6DTI - chains A and L of the 23 polymer chains in the assembly; structure by X-ray diffraction, 3.54 A resolution.

[Chain A]
Molecule: 16s rRNA
From: Thermus thermophilus HB8
Sequence (1507 nucleotides; numbered 5 to 1512; 1 number in that range is skipped by the numbering (no residue carries it; nothing is unmodelled there); the number before each row is that of its first residue):
     5 UGGAGAGUUU GAUCCUGGCU CAGGGUGAAC GCUGGCGGCG UGCCUAAGAC AUGCAAGUCG
    65 UGCGGGCCGC GGGGUUUUAC UCCGUGGUCA GCGGCGGACG GGUGAGUAAC GCGUGGGUGA
   125 CCUACCCGGA AGAGGGGGAC AACCCGGGGA AACUCGGGCU AAUCCCCCAU GUGGACCCGC
   185 CCCUU
   191 GGGGUGUGUC CAAAGGGCUU UGCCCGCUUC CGGAUGGGCC CGCGUCCCAU CAGCUAGUUG
   251 GUGGGGUAAU GGCCCACCAA GGCGACGACG GGUAGCCGGU CUGAGAGGAU GGCCGGCCAC
   311 AGGGGCACUG AGACACGGGC CCCACUCCUA CGGGAGGCAG CAGUUAGGAA UCUUCCGCAA
   371 UGGGCGCAAG CCUGACGGAG CGACGCCGCU UGGAGGAAGA AGCCCUUCGG GGUGUAAACU
   431 CCUGAACCCG GGACGAAACC CCCGACGAGG GGACUGACGG UACCGGGGUA AUAGCGCCGG
   491 CCAACUCCGU GCCAGCAGCC GCGGUAAUAC GGAGGGCGCG AGCGUUACCC GGAUUCACUG
   551 GGCGUAAAGG GCGUGUAGGC GGCCUGGGGC GUCCCAUGUG AAAGACCACG GCUCAACCGU
   611 GGGGGAGCGU GGGAUACGCU CAGGCUAGAC GGUGGGAGAG GGUGGUGGAA UUCCCGGAGU
   671 AGCGGUGAAA UGCGCAGAUA CCGGGAGGAA CGCCGAUGGC GAAGGCAGCC ACCUGGUCCA
   731 CCCGUGACGC UGAGGCGCGA AAGCGUGGGG AGCAAACCGG AUUAGAUACC CGGGUAGUCC
   791 ACGCCCUAAA CGAUGCGCGC UAGGUCUCUG GGUCUCCUGG GGGCCGAAGC UAACGCGUUA
   851 AGCGCGCCGC CUGGGGAGUA CGGCCGCAAG GCUGAAACUC AAAGGAAUUG ACGGGGGCCC
   911 GCACAAGCGG UGGAGCAUGU GGUUUAAUUC GAAGCAACGC GAAGAACCUU ACCAGGCCUU
   971 GACAUGCUAG GAACCCGGGU GAAAGCCUGG GGUGCCCCGG GGAGCCCUAG CACAGGUGCU
  1031 GCAUGGCCGU CGUCAGCUCG UGCCGUGAGG UGUUGGGUUA AGUCCCGCAA CGAGCGCAAC
  1091 CCCCGCCGUU AGUUGCCAGC GGUUCGGCCG GGCACUCUAA CGGGACUGCC CGCGAAAGCG
  1151 GGAGGAAGGA GGGGACGACG UCUGGUCAGC AUGGCCCUUA CGGCCUGGGC GACACACGUG
  1211 CUACAAUGCC CACUACAAAG CGAUGCCACC CGGCAACGGG GAGCUAAUCG CAAAAAGGUG
  1271 GGCCCAGUUC GGAUUGGGGU CUGCAACCCG ACCCCAUGAA GCCGGAAUCG CUAGUAAUCG
  1331 CGGAUCAGCA UGCCGCGGUG AAUACGUUCC CGGGCCUUGU ACACACCGCC CGUCACGCCA
  1391 UGGGAGCGGG CUCUACCCGA AGUCGCCGGG AGCCUACGGG CAGGCGCCGA GGGUAGGGCC
  1451 CGUGACUGGG GCGAAGUCGU AACAAGGUAG CUGUACCGGA AGGUGCGGCU GGAUCACUUU
  1511 CU
Bound ions: Mg2+ site 1 near U14 (its only coordinating residue here); Mg2+ site 2 near G21 (its only coordinating residue here); Mg2+ site 3: C48, U49; Mg2+ site 4 near A53 (its only coordinating residue here); Mg2+ site 5: U62, G98; Mg2+ site 6: G70, U92; Mg2+ site 7: G100, G322; Mg2+ site 8: A102, G327; Mg2+ site 9: A109, G110, G285; Mg2+ site 10: C114, G117, U118, G232; Mg2+ site 11: C168, C169; Mg2+ site 12 near A202 (its only coordinating residue here); 42 more Mg2+ sites not listed
Residues lining bound ligands: paromomycin (PAR): G1382, U1383, C1384, A1385, C1386, G1461, C1462, G1463, A1464, A1465, G1466, U1467, C1468

[Chain L]
Molecule: 30S ribosomal protein S12
From: Thermus thermophilus HB8
Reference sequence: Q5SHN3 (RS12_THET8); residues 4-135 here correspond to UniProt positions 1-132 (UniProt number = residue number - 3)
Amino-acid sequence (132 residues; row label = number of the first residue in the row):
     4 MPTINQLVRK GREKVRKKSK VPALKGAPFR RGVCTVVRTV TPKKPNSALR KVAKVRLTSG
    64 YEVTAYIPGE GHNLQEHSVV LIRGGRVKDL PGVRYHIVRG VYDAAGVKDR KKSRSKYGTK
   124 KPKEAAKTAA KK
Disordered / not traced: 4, 129-135
Curated features (UniProtKB/Swiss-Prot):
  - modified residue: Asp92 (3-methylthioaspartic acid)

[Chain A / chain L interface]
Pairs across the interface (130; chain A residue first):
  A33(A) with Phe32(L), base contact
  C34(A) with Phe32(L), sugar contact; Val101(L), sugar contact; Val104(L), phosphate contact
  G35(A) with Val104(L), sugar contact; Arg117(L), sugar contact; Ser118(L), hydrogen bond to the sugar; Gly121(L), sugar contact
  C36(A) with Arg117(L), sugar contact; Ser118(L), sugar contact; Thr122(L), sugar contact; Lys123(L), salt bridge to the phosphate; Lys124(L), phosphate contact
  U37(A) with Lys123(L), phosphate contact; Lys124(L), hydrogen bond to the phosphate
  U49(A) with Lys28(L), hydrogen bond to the sugar
  G298(A) with Lys17(L), salt bridge to the phosphate
  A299(A) with Lys17(L), salt bridge to the phosphate
  G358(A) with Arg33(L), hydrogen bond to the phosphate; Arg34(L), salt bridge to the phosphate; Thr61(L), phosphate contact
  A359(A) with Ala30(L), base contact; Pro31(L), base contact; Phe32(L), sugar contact; Arg33(L), salt bridge to the phosphate; Arg34(L), salt bridge to the phosphate; Thr61(L), hydrogen bond to the phosphate; Tyr105(L), sugar contact
  A360(A) with Lys28(L), base contact
  G484(A) with Lys124(L), salt bridge to the phosphate
  C485(A) with Arg117(L), salt bridge to the phosphate; Ser118(L), hydrogen bond to the phosphate; Lys124(L), phosphate contact
  G486(A) with Ser116(L), phosphate contact; Arg117(L), hydrogen bond to the phosphate; Ser118(L), hydrogen bond to the phosphate; Lys119(L), phosphate contact
  C487(A) with Ser116(L), hydrogen bond to the phosphate; Lys119(L), salt bridge to the phosphate
  C502(A) with Pro48(L), base contact; Asn49(L), base contact; Ser50(L), phosphate contact
  C503(A) with Ser50(L), hydrogen bond to the phosphate
  A504(A) with Ala51(L), phosphate contact; Leu52(L), hydrogen bond to the phosphate; Glu73(L), sugar contact
  G505(A) with Ala51(L), base contact; Leu52(L), phosphate contact; Arg53(L), hydrogen bond to the base; Lys54(L), salt bridge to the phosphate; Gly72(L), phosphate contact; Glu73(L), phosphate contact
  C506(A) with Asn49(L), base contact; Arg53(L), base contact; Tyr69(L), hydrogen bond to the phosphate; Pro71(L), phosphate contact; Gly72(L), hydrogen bond to the phosphate; Asp92(L), base contact; Tyr120(L), sugar contact
  A507(A) with Arg53(L), base contact; Val90(L), base contact; Lys91(L), base contact; Asp92(L), base contact; Tyr120(L), phosphate contact
  C510(A) with Lys91(L), salt bridge to the phosphate
  G511(A) with Asn49(L), base contact; Asp92(L), base contact
  C512(A) with Asn49(L), hydrogen bond to the base
  G513(A) with Pro48(L), base contact; Asn49(L), hydrogen bond to the base; Ser50(L), hydrogen bond to the base; Ala51(L), base contact
  G521(A) with Arg113(L), salt bridge to the phosphate
  G522(A) with Arg113(L), salt bridge to the phosphate; Lys114(L), hydrogen bond to the phosphate; Lys115(L), hydrogen bond to the phosphate
  A523(A) with Lys114(L), phosphate contact; Lys115(L), phosphate contact
  G534(A) with Lys119(L), sugar contact
  U535(A) with Arg86(L), hydrogen bond to the sugar
  U536(A) with Pro31(L), hydrogen bond to the sugar; Arg86(L), sugar contact; Gly87(L), hydrogen bond to the sugar
  A537(A) with Val24(L), phosphate contact; Gly29(L), hydrogen bond to the sugar; Pro31(L), sugar contact; Gly87(L), phosphate contact
  C538(A) with Ser22(L), hydrogen bond to the phosphate
  C539(A) with Lys20(L), salt bridge to the phosphate
  C540(A) with Lys20(L), salt bridge to the phosphate
  C546(A) with Arg15(L), base contact; Glu16(L), hydrogen bond to the sugar; Lys17(L), sugar contact; Val18(L), phosphate contact
  A547(A) with Arg15(L), base contact
  C548(A) with Leu10(L), phosphate contact; Arg15(L), salt bridge to the phosphate
  G551(A) with Pro5(L), base contact; Arg15(L), hydrogen bond to the base
  G552(A) with Pro5(L), base contact
  G569(A) with Asn8(L), hydrogen bond to the sugar
  C857(A) with Thr6(L), base contact
  C858(A) with Thr6(L), hydrogen bond to the phosphate; Asn8(L), hydrogen bond to the phosphate; Gln9(L), phosphate contact; Arg12(L), salt bridge to the phosphate
  G859(A) with Gln9(L), phosphate contact; Arg12(L), salt bridge to the phosphate; Lys13(L), salt bridge to the phosphate
  C860(A) with Pro5(L), base contact; Gln9(L), base contact; Lys13(L), salt bridge to the phosphate
  U862(A) with Arg15(L), hydrogen bond to the base
  A886(A) with Lys21(L), phosphate contact
  A887(A) with Lys21(L), salt bridge to the phosphate
  C888(A) with Arg97(L), salt bridge to the phosphate
  U889(A) with Gly95(L), phosphate contact; Arg97(L), salt bridge to the phosphate
  C890(A) with Lys46(L), sugar contact; Pro94(L), phosphate contact
  A891(A) with Lys46(L), salt bridge to the phosphate; Lys91(L), salt bridge to the phosphate
  C1462(A) with Lys46(L), phosphate contact; Pro94(L), sugar contact
  G1463(A) with Thr44(L), hydrogen bond to the sugar; Lys46(L), phosphate contact
  A1464(A) with Pro45(L), phosphate contact; Lys46(L), phosphate contact; Lys47(L), hydrogen bond to the phosphate; Ser50(L), base contact
Also at the interface, not in a pair above, chain A (61 interface residues in all): C48, C237, G412, C509, C861, G1387
Also at the interface, not in a pair above, chain L (67 interface residues in all): Arg19, Lys23, Pro25, Arg41, Leu84, Arg89

[Summary]
61 residues of chain A face 67 of chain L across their interface; the contacts include 32 hydrogen bonds and
25 salt bridges. Among the polar pairs are G505(A)-Arg53(L), C512(A)-Asn49(L) and G513(A)-Asn49(L). Bound to
chain A: paromomycin. C48(A) and U49(A) form the Mg2+ site 3.
Chain A is 16s rRNA and chain L is 30S ribosomal protein S12, both from Thermus thermophilus HB8; the
structure, Structure of the Thermus thermophilus 30S ribosomal subunit complexed with an unmodifed anticodon
stem loop (ASL) ..., was determined by X-ray diffraction, deposited together with 6MKN, 6MPF and 6MPI.
